6U5K - chains b and h of the 54 polymer chains in the assembly; structure by electron microscopy, 3.50 A resolution.

== Chain b (and h) ==
Name: Sheath PA0622
Organism: Pseudomonas aeruginosa (strain ATCC 15692 / DSM 22644 / CIP 104116 / JCM 14847 / LMG 12228 / 1C / PRS 101 / PAO1)
Notes: chain h of this document is another copy of the same molecule, construct and numbering; everything in this record applies to it too
UniProt: G3XD39 (G3XD39_PSEAE); residue numbers follow UniProt; this construct covers 1-386
Amino-acid sequence (386 residues; row label = number of the first residue in the row):
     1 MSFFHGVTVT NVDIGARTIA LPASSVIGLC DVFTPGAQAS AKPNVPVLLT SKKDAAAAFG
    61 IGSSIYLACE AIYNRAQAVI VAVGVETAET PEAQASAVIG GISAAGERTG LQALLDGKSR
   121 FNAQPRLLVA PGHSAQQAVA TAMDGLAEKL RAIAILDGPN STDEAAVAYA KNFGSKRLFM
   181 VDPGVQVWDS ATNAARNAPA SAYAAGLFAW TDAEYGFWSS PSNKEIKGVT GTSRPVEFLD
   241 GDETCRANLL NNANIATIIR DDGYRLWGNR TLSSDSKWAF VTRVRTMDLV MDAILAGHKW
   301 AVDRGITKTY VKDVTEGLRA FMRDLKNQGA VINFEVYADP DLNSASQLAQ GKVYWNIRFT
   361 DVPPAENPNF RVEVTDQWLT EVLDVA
Not modelled in the structure: 1, 385-386

== Interface between chain b and chain h ==
Residue-residue contacts (88):
  Phe3(b) - Leu21(h)
  Phe3(b) - Ala23(h)  hydrophobic
  Lys277(b) - Glu373(h)  salt bridge
  Lys277(b) - Val374(h)  hydrogen bond (side chain-backbone)
  Arg283(b) - Val374(h)
  Arg283(b) - Asp376(h)  salt bridge
  Met287(b) - Val372(h)
  Met287(b) - Val374(h)  hydrophobic
  Val290(b) - Val372(h)  hydrophobic
  Asp292(b) - Asp240(h)
  Ile294(b) - Phe370(h)  hydrophobic
  Leu295(b) - Asp240(h)
  His298(b) - Phe370(h)
  Lys299(b) - Asn223(h)  hydrogen bond (backbone-side chain)
  Lys299(b) - Arg260(h)
  Ala301(b) - Ala365(h)
  Ala301(b) - Pro368(h)
  Val302(b) - Asn223(h)
  Val302(b) - Trp267(h)  hydrophobic
  Val302(b) - Ala365(h)
  Val302(b) - Glu366(h)
  Asp303(b) - Ser220(h)  hydrogen bond
  Asp303(b) - Ser222(h)  hydrogen bond
  Asp303(b) - Lys224(h)
  Asp303(b) - Asn269(h)  hydrogen bond
  Asp303(b) - Pro364(h)
  Asp303(b) - Ala365(h)
  Arg304(b) - Tyr215(h)
  Gly305(b) - Val362(h)
  Gly305(b) - Pro363(h)
  Gly305(b) - Pro364(h)
  Gly305(b) - Ala365(h)
  Ile306(b) - Ile332(h)
  Ile306(b) - Val362(h)
  Ile306(b) - Pro363(h)  hydrogen bond (backbone-backbone)
  Ile306(b) - Ala365(h)  hydrophobic
  Thr307(b) - Val362(h)
  Tyr310(b) - Ala365(h)
  Leu318(b) - Phe370(h)  hydrophobic
  Ile332(b) - Trp378(h)
  Ile332(b) - Leu379(h)  hydrophobic
  Ile332(b) - Val382(h)  hydrophobic
  Asn333(b) - Trp378(h)
  Asn333(b) - Glu381(h)  hydrogen bond
  Phe334(b) - Trp378(h)
  Glu335(b) - Trp378(h)
  Asp339(b) - Arg371(h)  salt bridge
  Leu342(b) - Arg371(h)
  Leu348(b) - Pro363(h)
  Ala349(b) - Phe280(h)
  Gln350(b) - Arg270(h)  hydrogen bond (backbone-side chain)
  Gln350(b) - Phe280(h)
  Gln350(b) - Glu366(h)
  Gly351(b) - Phe280(h)
  Gly351(b) - Pro364(h)
  Gly351(b) - Ala365(h)
  Gly351(b) - Glu366(h)  hydrogen bond (backbone-backbone)
  Gly351(b) - Asn367(h)  hydrogen bond (backbone-backbone)
  Lys352(b) - Asn367(h)
  Val353(b) - Asn367(h)  hydrogen bond (backbone-backbone)
  Val353(b) - Pro368(h)
  Val353(b) - Asn369(h)  hydrogen bond (backbone-backbone)
  Tyr354(b) - Asn369(h)
  Tyr354(b) - Arg371(h)
  Trp355(b) - Pro368(h)  hydrophobic
  Trp355(b) - Asn369(h)  hydrogen bond (backbone-backbone)
  Trp355(b) - Phe370(h)
  Trp355(b) - Arg371(h)  hydrogen bond (backbone-backbone)
  Asn356(b) - Arg371(h)  hydrogen bond
  Ile357(b) - Phe370(h)  hydrophobic
  Ile357(b) - Arg371(h)  hydrogen bond (backbone-backbone)
  Ile357(b) - Val372(h)
  Ile357(b) - Glu373(h)  hydrogen bond (backbone-backbone)
  Arg358(b) - Glu373(h)
  Arg358(b) - Thr375(h)  hydrogen bond
  Arg358(b) - Gln377(h)  hydrogen bond
  Arg358(b) - Trp378(h)
  Phe359(b) - Val372(h)  hydrophobic
  Phe359(b) - Glu373(h)  hydrogen bond (backbone-backbone)
  Phe359(b) - Val374(h)
  Phe359(b) - Thr375(h)  hydrogen bond (backbone-backbone)
  Thr360(b) - Thr375(h)  hydrogen bond (side chain-backbone)
  Thr360(b) - Asp376(h)
  Thr360(b) - Gln377(h)
  Thr360(b) - Trp378(h)  hydrogen bond (side chain-backbone)
  Thr360(b) - Leu379(h)
  Asp361(b) - Val374(h)
  Pro363(b) - Leu379(h)
Interface residues without a listed pair, chain b (46 interface residues in all): Asp13, Lys118, Trp278, Met291, Trp300, Val314
Interface residues without a listed pair, chain h (36 interface residues in all): Arg283, Gly329

== In short ==
46 residues of chain b and 36 residues of chain h are in contact; the contacts include 23 hydrogen bonds and 3
salt bridges. Among the polar pairs are Lys277(b)-Glu373(h), Arg283(b)-Asp376(h) and Asp339(b)-Arg371(h).
Both chains are Sheath PA0622 (Pseudomonas aeruginosa (strain ATCC 15692 / DSM 22644 / CIP 104116 / JCM 14847
/ LMG 12228 / 1C / PRS 101 / PAO1)). Entry 6U5K (CryoEM Structure of Pyocin R2 - postcontracted - baseplate)
was determined by electron microscopy together with 6PYT, 6U5B, 6U5F and 6U5J from the same study.
